PDB entry 7FG8 | X-ray diffraction, 2.00 A resolution | chain A

Chain A:
Protein: Lysozyme C
From: Gallus gallus
Notes: EC 3.2.1.17
UniProtKB: P00698 (LYSC_CHICK); residues 1-129 here correspond to UniProt positions 19-147 (UniProt number = residue number + 18)
Chain sequence (129 residues; numbered 1 to 129; the number before each row is that of its first residue):
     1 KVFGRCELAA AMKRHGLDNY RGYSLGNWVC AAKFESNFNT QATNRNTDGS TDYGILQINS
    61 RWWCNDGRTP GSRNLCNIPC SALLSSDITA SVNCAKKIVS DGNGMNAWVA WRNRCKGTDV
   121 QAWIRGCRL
Disulfides: C6-C127, C30-C115, C64-C80, C76-C94
Ion coordination: Na+: S60, C64, S72, R73
Swiss-Prot annotation at these positions:
  - active site: E35, D52
  - binding site (substrate): D101

Summary:
The Na+ site is built by S60, C64, S72 and R73. UniProt lists active-site residues E35 and D52 and
substrate-binding residue D101.
Chain A is Lysozyme C (Gallus gallus); the structure, H/D exchanged Hen egg-white lysozyme denatured in acidic
conditions and refolded in solution, was determined by X-ray diffraction, deposited together with 7FGU and
7FGV.
